PDB entry 3JB3 | electron microscopy, 3.10 A resolution | chains B and E of the 5 polymer chains in the assembly

== Chain B ==
Name: Capsid protein VP1
Source organism: Bombyx mori cypovirus 1
UniProt: Q6TS43 (CAPSD_CPVBM); residue numbers follow UniProt; this construct covers 1-1333
Chain sequence (1333 residues; each row starts with the number of its first residue):
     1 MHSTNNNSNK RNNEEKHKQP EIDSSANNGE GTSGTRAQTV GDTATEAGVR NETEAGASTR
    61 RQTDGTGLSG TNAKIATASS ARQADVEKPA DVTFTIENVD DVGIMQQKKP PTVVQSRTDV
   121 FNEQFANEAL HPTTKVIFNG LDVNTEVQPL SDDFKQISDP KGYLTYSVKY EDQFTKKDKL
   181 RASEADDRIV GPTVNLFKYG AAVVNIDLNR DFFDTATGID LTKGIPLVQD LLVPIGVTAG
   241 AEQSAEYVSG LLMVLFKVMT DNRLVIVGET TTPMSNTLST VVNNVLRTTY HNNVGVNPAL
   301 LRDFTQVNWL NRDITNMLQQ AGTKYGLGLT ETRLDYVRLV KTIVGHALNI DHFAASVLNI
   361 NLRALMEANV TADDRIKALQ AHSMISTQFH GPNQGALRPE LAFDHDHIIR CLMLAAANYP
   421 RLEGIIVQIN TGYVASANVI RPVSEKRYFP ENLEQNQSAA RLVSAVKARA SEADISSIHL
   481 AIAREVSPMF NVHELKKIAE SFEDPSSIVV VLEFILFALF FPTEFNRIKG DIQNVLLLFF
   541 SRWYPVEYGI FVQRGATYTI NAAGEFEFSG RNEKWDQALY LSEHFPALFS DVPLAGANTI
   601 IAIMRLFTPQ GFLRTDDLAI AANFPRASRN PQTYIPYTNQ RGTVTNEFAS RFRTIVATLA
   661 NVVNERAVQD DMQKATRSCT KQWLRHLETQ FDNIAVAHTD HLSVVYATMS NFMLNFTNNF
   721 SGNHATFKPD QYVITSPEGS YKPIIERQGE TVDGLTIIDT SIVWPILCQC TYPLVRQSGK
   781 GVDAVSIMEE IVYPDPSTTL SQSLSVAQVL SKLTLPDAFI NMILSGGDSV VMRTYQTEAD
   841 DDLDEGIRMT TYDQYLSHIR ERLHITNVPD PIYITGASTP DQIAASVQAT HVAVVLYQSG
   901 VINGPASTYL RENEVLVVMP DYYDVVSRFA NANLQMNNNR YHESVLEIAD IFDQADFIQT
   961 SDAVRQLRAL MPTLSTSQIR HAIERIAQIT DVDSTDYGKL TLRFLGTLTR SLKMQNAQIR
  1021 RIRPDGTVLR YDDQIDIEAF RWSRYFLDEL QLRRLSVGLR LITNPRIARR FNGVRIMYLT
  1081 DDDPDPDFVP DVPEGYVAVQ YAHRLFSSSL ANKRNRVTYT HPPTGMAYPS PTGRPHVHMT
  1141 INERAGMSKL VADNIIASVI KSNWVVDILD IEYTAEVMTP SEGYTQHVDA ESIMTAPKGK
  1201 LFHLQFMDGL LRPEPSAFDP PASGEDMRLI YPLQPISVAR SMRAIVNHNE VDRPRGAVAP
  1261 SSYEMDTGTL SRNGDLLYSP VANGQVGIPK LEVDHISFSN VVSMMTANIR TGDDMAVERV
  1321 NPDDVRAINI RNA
Disordered / not traced: 1-134, 778-785

== Chain E ==
Name: Viral structural protein 5
Source organism: Bombyx mori cypovirus 1
UniProt: C6K2M8 (C6K2M8_CPVBM); residue numbers follow UniProt; this construct covers 1-448
Chain sequence (448 residues; row label = number of the first residue in the row):
     1 MLQQPTGGYT TLEQFAFTIR NDGTNATPTQ FLQLLSYEAT ENELVKKTIP TPETHLPSAR
    61 NVPGNVYIED AITQALFGIS AQNVNAHGYF SRLSALALPN TSARLGLDGV IYNSETINIP
   121 FYDPAAVANF AATYAKLGNA STPRYRADMI DIYAHVGLEL AGTDAERAAG VMPVKRAKFD
   181 SWEGSLISLS RDVVNWKILA FLIDLCSLEG EALRAFKTRN RDVFRMMLFI MSTAVAANVV
   241 NRKVTKRVDR VLEYIGVNSM RTAGRTATIT YDLSRHEFAA KFLQLTFTRW NAASAMIRSM
   301 PDMHTPRTSI TPAGENALVR HNRYMTENFK GLSPIALAQK KHEMMLHTHE IHSMDIDGSI
   361 KNMVERETVN KMNEIDAMNT APWTEEFAEV EPTTVYERHQ IGTDPEQTQL ISQDAAVIVH
   421 QASSDVDENE YGNSVSELTI DTQSDSVL
Disordered / not traced: 293-448

== Interface between chain B and chain E ==
Contacting residue pairs - 21 pairs, chain B then chain E:
  S1109(B) with T262(E)
  L1110(B) with T262(E), hydrogen bond (backbone-side chain); D272(E); L273(E), hydrogen bond (backbone-backbone)
  A1111(B) with D272(E); S274(E), hydrogen bond (backbone-side chain)
  K1113(B) with Q82(E)
  T1118(B) with L273(E)
  T1124(B) with D148(E)
  G1125(B) with I150(E)
  M1126(B) with R146(E); A147(E); D148(E); M149(E), hydrophobic
  A1127(B) with R146(E), hydrogen bond (backbone-side chain); M149(E); M260(E), hydrophobic; L273(E), hydrophobic
  Y1128(B) with R146(E)
  P1129(B) with L273(E), hydrophobic
  G1133(B) with P143(E)
Other interface residues (no listed pair), chain B (13 interface residues in all): N1112
Other interface residues (no listed pair), chain E (14 interface residues in all): N83, E277

== In short ==
Chain B and chain E form an interface of 13 and 14 residues respectively; the contacts include 4 hydrogen
bonds. Polar contacts include L1110(B)-T262(E), A1111(B)-S274(E) and A1127(B)-R146(E).
Here chain B is Capsid protein VP1 and chain E is Viral structural protein 5, both from Bombyx mori cypovirus
1. Entry 3JB3 (Atomic model of cytoplasmic polyhedrosis virus with SAM, GTP and ATP) was determined by
electron microscopy (same publication as 3JAY, 3JAZ, 3JB0, 3JB1 and 3JB2).
